Entry 6G8N (X-ray diffraction, 3.00 A resolution); this record covers chains F and G of the 28 polymer chains in the assembly.

# Chain F
Protein: Probable proteasome subunit alpha type-7
Organism: Saccharomyces cerevisiae (strain ATCC 204508 / S288c)
Notes: EC 3.4.25.1
Reference sequence: P21242 (PSA7_YEAST); residues -3 to 284 here correspond to UniProt positions 1-288 (UniProt number = residue number + 4)
Amino-acid sequence (288 residues; each row starts with the number of its first residue; numbers below 1 keep their minus sign (Met-3 is residue -3)):
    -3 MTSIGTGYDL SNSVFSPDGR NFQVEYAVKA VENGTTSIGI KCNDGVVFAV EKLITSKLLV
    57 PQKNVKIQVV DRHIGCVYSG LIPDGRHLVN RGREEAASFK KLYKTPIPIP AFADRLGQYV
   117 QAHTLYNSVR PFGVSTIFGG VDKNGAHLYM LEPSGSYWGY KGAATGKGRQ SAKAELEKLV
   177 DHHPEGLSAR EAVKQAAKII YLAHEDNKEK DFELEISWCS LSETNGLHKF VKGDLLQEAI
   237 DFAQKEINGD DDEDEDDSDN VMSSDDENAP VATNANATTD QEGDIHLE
Not modelled in the structure: -3 to 1, 245-284
Curated features (UniProtKB/Swiss-Prot):
  - modified residue: Thr-2 (N-acetylthreonine)

# Chain G
Protein: Proteasome subunit alpha type-1
Organism: Saccharomyces cerevisiae (strain ATCC 204508 / S288c)
Notes: EC 3.4.25.1
Reference sequence: P21243 (PSA1_YEAST); residues -8 to 243 here correspond to UniProt positions 1-252 (UniProt number = residue number + 9)
Amino-acid sequence (252 residues; numbered -8 to 243; the number before each row is that of its first residue; numbers below 1 keep their minus sign (Met-8 is residue -8)):
    -8 MSGAAAASAA GYDRHITIFS PEGRLYQVEY AFKATNQTNI NSLAVRGKDC TVVISQKKVP
    52 DKLLDPTTVS YIFCISRTIG MVVNGPIPDA RNAALRAKAE AAEFRYKYGY DMPCDVLAKR
   112 MANLSQIYTQ RAYMRPLGVI LTFVSVDEEL GPSIYKTDPA GYYVGYKATA TGPKQQEITT
   172 NLENHFKKSK IDHINEESWE KVVEFAITHM IDALGTEFSK NDLEVGVATK DKFFTLSAEN
   232 IEERLVAIAE QD
Not modelled in the structure: -8 to 1, 243
Metal / ion sites: Mg2+: Thr8, Tyr119, Arg122, Met125

# How chain F and chain G interact
Residue-residue contacts - 62 pairs, chain F then chain G:
  Thr2(F) - His6(G)
  Gly3(F) - His6(G)
  Tyr4(F) - Arg5(G)
  Tyr4(F) - His6(G)
  Tyr4(F) - Tyr21(G)
  Ser9(F) - Arg126(G)
  Val10(F) - His6(G)
  Val10(F) - Gln18(G)
  Phe11(F) - Gln18(G)  hydrogen bond (backbone-side chain)
  Phe11(F) - Tyr21(G)
  Phe11(F) - Ala22(G)  hydrophobic
  Phe11(F) - Ala25(G)  hydrophobic
  Phe11(F) - Arg126(G)
  Phe11(F) - Pro127(G)
  Ser12(F) - Tyr21(G)
  Pro13(F) - Tyr21(G)  hydrophobic
  Pro13(F) - Lys24(G)  hydrogen bond (backbone-side chain)
  Asp14(F) - Lys24(G)
  Gly15(F) - Tyr21(G)
  Gly15(F) - Ala25(G)
  Lys37(F) - Asp56(G)  salt bridge
  Asp110(F) - Arg82(G)
  Gln114(F) - Arg82(G)  hydrogen bond (side chain-backbone)
  Gln114(F) - Asn83(G)
  Gln114(F) - Leu86(G)
  Gln117(F) - Pro79(G)
  Gln117(F) - Asp80(G)
  Gln117(F) - Asn83(G)  hydrogen bond
  Gln117(F) - Arg126(G)
  Thr120(F) - Arg126(G)  hydrogen bond (backbone-side chain)
  Leu121(F) - Asn83(G)
  Leu121(F) - Tyr124(G)
  Leu121(F) - Arg126(G)
  Leu121(F) - Leu128(G)  hydrophobic
  Tyr122(F) - Tyr124(G)
  Tyr122(F) - Met125(G)  hydrophobic
  Ser150(F) - Pro79(G)
  Gly151(F) - Pro79(G)
  Ser152(F) - Ile78(G)
  Ser152(F) - Pro79(G)
  Tyr153(F) - Arg82(G)  hydrogen bond (backbone-side chain)
  Trp154(F) - Leu55(G)  hydrophobic
  Trp154(F) - Thr59(G)
  Trp154(F) - Val60(G)  hydrophobic
  Trp154(F) - Ser61(G)
  Trp154(F) - Tyr62(G)
  Trp154(F) - Ile78(G)  hydrophobic
  Trp154(F) - Arg82(G)
  Gly155(F) - Leu55(G)
  Gly155(F) - Asp56(G)  hydrogen bond (backbone-backbone)
  Gly155(F) - Thr59(G)  hydrogen bond (backbone-side chain)
  Tyr156(F) - Leu54(G)
  Tyr156(F) - Leu55(G)
  Tyr156(F) - Asp56(G)
  Lys157(F) - Lys53(G)
  Lys157(F) - Leu54(G)  hydrogen bond (backbone-backbone)
  Gly158(F) - Leu54(G)
  Leu172(F) - Leu54(G)  hydrophobic
  Glu173(F) - Lys53(G)
  Glu173(F) - Leu54(G)
  Val176(F) - Leu54(G)  hydrophobic
  Asp177(F) - Lys53(G)  salt bridge
Other interface residues (no listed pair), chain F (32 interface residues in all): Tyr145, Lys169
Other interface residues (no listed pair), chain G (29 interface residues in all): Asp52, Pro57, Gly129

# Summary
Chain F and chain G form an interface of 32 and 29 residues respectively, with 9 hydrogen bonds and 2 salt
bridges. Among the polar pairs are Lys37(F)-Asp56(G), Asp177(F)-Lys53(G) and Phe11(F)-Gln18(G). Thr8(G),
Tyr119(G), Arg122(G) and Met125(G) form the Mg2+ site.
Here chain F is Probable proteasome subunit alpha type-7 and chain G is Proteasome subunit alpha type-1, both
from Saccharomyces cerevisiae (strain ATCC 204508 / S288c). Entry 6G8N (Yeast 20S proteasome in complex with
Cystargolide B Derivative 2) was determined by X-ray diffraction together with 6G7F and 6G8M from the same
study.
